PDB entry 6WDU | X-ray diffraction, 1.40 A resolution | chains A and B

== Chain A ==
Name: Tryptophan synthase alpha chain
From: Salmonella typhimurium (strain LT2 / SGSC1412 / ATCC 700720)
Notes: EC 4.2.1.20
UniProtKB: P00929 (TRPA_SALTY); numbering as in UniProt (aligned over 1-268)
Amino-acid sequence (268 residues; each row starts with the number of its first residue):
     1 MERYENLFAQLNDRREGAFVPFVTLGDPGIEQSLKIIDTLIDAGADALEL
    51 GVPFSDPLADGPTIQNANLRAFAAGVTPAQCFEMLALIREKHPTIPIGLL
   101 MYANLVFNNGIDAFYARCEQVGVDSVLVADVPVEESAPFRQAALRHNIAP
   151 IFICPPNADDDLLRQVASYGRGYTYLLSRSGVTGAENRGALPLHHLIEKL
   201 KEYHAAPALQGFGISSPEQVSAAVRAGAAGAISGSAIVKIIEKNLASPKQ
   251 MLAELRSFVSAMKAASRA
Unresolved in the structure: 178-190, 268
Swiss-Prot annotation at these positions:
  - active site (Proton acceptor): Glu49, Asp60

== Chain B ==
Name: Tryptophan synthase beta chain
From: Salmonella typhimurium (strain LT2 / SGSC1412 / ATCC 700720)
Notes: EC 4.2.1.20
UniProtKB: P0A2K1 (TRPB_SALTY); residue numbers follow UniProt; this construct covers 1-397
Amino-acid sequence (397 residues; numbered 1 to 397; the number before each row is that of its first residue):
     1 MTTLLNPYFGEFGGMYVPQILMPALNQLEEAFVSAQKDPEFQAQFADLLK
    51 NYAGRPTALTKCQNITAGTRTTLYLKREDLLHGGAHKTNQVLGQALLAKR
   101 MGKSEIIAETGAGQHGVASALASALLGLKCRIYMGAKDVERQSPNVFRMR
   151 LMGAEVIPVHSGSATLKDACNEALRDWSGSYETAHYMLGTAAGPHPYPTI
   201 VREFQRMIGEETKAQILDKEGRLPDAVIACVGGGSNAIGMFADFINDTSV
   251 GLIGVEPGGHGIETGEHGAPLKHGRVGIYFGMKAPMMQTADGQIEESYSI
   301 SAGLDFPSVGPQHAYLNSIGRADYVSITDDEALEAFKTLCRHEGIIPALE
   351 SSHALAHALKMMREQPEKEQLLVVNLSGRGDKDIFTVHDILKARGEI
Unresolved in the structure: 1
Bound ions: Na+ site 1: Thr69, Thr71; Na+ site 2: Gly232, Phe306, Ser308
Residues lining bound ligands: KOU ((E)-N-({3-hydroxy-2-methyl-5-[(phosphonooxy)methyl]pyridin-4-yl}methylidene)-L-serine): Ala85, His86, Lys87, Glu109, Thr110, Gly111, Ala112, Gly113, Gln114, His115, Leu166, Gly189, Thr190, Cys230, Val231, Gly232, Gly233, Gly234, Ser235, Asn236, Ala302, Gly303, Leu304, Asp305, Ala348, Glu350, Ser377, Gly378, Lys382
Swiss-Prot annotation at these positions:
  - modified residue: Lys87 (N6-(pyridoxal phosphate)lysine)

== Chain A / chain B interface ==
Contacting residue pairs (62; chain A residue first):
  Pro53(A) - Gln293(B)  hydrogen bond (backbone-side chain)
  Phe54(A) - Gly292(B)
  Phe54(A) - Gln293(B)
  Phe54(A) - Ile294(B)  hydrophobic
  Ser55(A) - Lys167(B)
  Ser55(A) - Gln293(B)  hydrogen bond (backbone-side chain)
  Ser55(A) - Ile294(B)  hydrogen bond (side chain-backbone)
  Asp56(A) - Lys167(B)  salt bridge
  Asp56(A) - Asp168(B)
  Asp56(A) - Asn171(B)  hydrogen bond
  Asp56(A) - Tyr279(B)
  Asp56(A) - Ile294(B)
  Pro57(A) - Arg175(B)  hydrogen bond (backbone-side chain)
  Leu58(A) - Pro18(B)
  Leu58(A) - Asn171(B)
  Leu58(A) - Arg175(B)
  Ala59(A) - Pro18(B)  hydrophobic
  Asp60(A) - Arg175(B)  hydrogen bond (backbone-side chain)
  Gln65(A) - Ser161(B)
  Gln65(A) - Arg175(B)  hydrogen bond
  Phe72(A) - Gln293(B)
  Thr77(A) - Asp291(B)
  Pro78(A) - Asp291(B)
  Pro78(A) - Gln293(B)
  Ala103(A) - Ile278(B)  hydrophobic
  Asn104(A) - Gly277(B)
  Asn104(A) - Ile278(B)  hydrogen bond (side chain-backbone)
  Asn104(A) - Gln288(B)  hydrogen bond
  Asn104(A) - Gly292(B)  hydrogen bond (side chain-backbone)
  Asn104(A) - Ile294(B)
  Leu105(A) - Asp291(B)
  Leu105(A) - Gly292(B)
  Phe107(A) - Val276(B)
  Phe107(A) - Ile278(B)  hydrophobic
  Phe107(A) - Lys283(B)
  Asn108(A) - Arg275(B)  hydrogen bond
  Asn108(A) - Gln288(B)
  Asn108(A) - Ala290(B)  hydrogen bond (side chain-backbone)
  Asn108(A) - Asp291(B)
  Asn108(A) - Gly292(B)
  Ala129(A) - Pro18(B)
  Asp130(A) - Tyr16(B)
  Asp130(A) - Val17(B)  hydrogen bond (backbone-backbone)
  Asp130(A) - Pro18(B)
  Pro132(A) - Met15(B)
  Pro132(A) - Val17(B)
  Pro132(A) - Gln19(B)
  Pro132(A) - Met22(B)  hydrophobic
  Val133(A) - Gln19(B)  hydrogen bond (backbone-side chain)
  Glu134(A) - Gln19(B)  hydrogen bond
  Glu134(A) - Met22(B)
  Glu135(A) - Tyr8(B)  hydrogen bond
  Glu135(A) - Gly14(B)
  Glu135(A) - Met15(B)  hydrogen bond (side chain-backbone)
  Glu135(A) - Tyr16(B)  hydrogen bond
  Pro155(A) - Gln19(B)
  Pro155(A) - Ile20(B)  hydrophobic
  Pro156(A) - Ile20(B)
  Asn157(A) - Ile20(B)  hydrogen bond (side chain-backbone)
  Asn157(A) - Pro23(B)
  Asn157(A) - Tyr181(B)  hydrogen bond
  Leu162(A) - Gln19(B)
Other interface residues (no listed pair), chain A (31 interface residues in all): Leu69, Val131, Phe139, Ile153
Other interface residues (no listed pair), chain B (35 interface residues in all): Thr2, Gly162, Glu172, Leu174, Phe280, Met286, Thr289

== In short ==
The interface between chain A and chain B involves 31 residues on one side and 35 on the other; the contacts
include 20 hydrogen bonds and 1 salt bridge. Among the polar pairs are Asp56(A)-Lys167(B), Pro53(A)-Gln293(B)
and Ser55(A)-Gln293(B). Bound to chain B: compound KOU.
Here chain A is Tryptophan synthase alpha chain and chain B is Tryptophan synthase beta chain, both from
Salmonella typhimurium (strain LT2 / SGSC1412 / ATCC 700720). Entry 6WDU (The external aldimine form of the
Salmonella thypi wild-type tryptophan synthase in open conformation showing multiple ...) was determined by
X-ray diffraction.
